PDB entry 1MT1 | X-ray diffraction, 2.20 A resolution | chains A and D of the 6 polymer chains in the assembly

== Chain A ==
Molecule: Pyruvoyl-dependent arginine decarboxylase beta chain
Organism: Methanocaldococcus jannaschii
Notes: EC 4.1.1.19
Reference sequence: Q57764 (PDAD_METJA); residues 1-52 here = UniProt positions 1-52
Chain sequence (52 residues; row label = number of the first residue in the row):
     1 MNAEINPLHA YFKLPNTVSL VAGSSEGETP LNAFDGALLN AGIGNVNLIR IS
Not modelled in the structure: 1-6
Differences from the reference sequence: modified residue (1)
Modified / non-standard residues: Mse1 (selenomethionine)
Residues lining bound ligands: agmatine (AG2): Leu31, Phe34, Asp35, Leu38, Gly44, Val46
Swiss-Prot annotation at these positions:
  - site: Ser52 (Cleavage (non-hydrolytic))
What the authors report for this chain:
  - binding site for agmatine: Asp35, Gly44, Val46, Ser52
  - catalytic residues: Ser52 (proposed by the authors, not directly observed)

== Chain D ==
Molecule: Pyruvoyl-dependent arginine decarboxylase alpha chain
Organism: Methanocaldococcus jannaschii
Notes: EC 4.1.1.19
Reference sequence: Q57764 (PDAD_METJA); aligned to UniProt positions 54-166 over residues 53-165 (the alignment contains insertions or deletions, so no single offset holds)
Chain sequence (113 residues; row label = number of the first residue in the row):
    53 XIMPPEAEIV PLPKLPMGAL VPTAYGYIIS DVPGETISAA ISVAIPKDKS LCGLIMEYEG
   113 KCSKKEAEKT VREMAKIGFE MRGWELDRIE SIAVEHTVEK LGCAFAAAAL WYK
Differences from the reference sequence: modified residue (55, 69, 108, 126, 133)
Modified / non-standard residues: PYR (pyruvic acid) at position 53; Mse55, Mse69, Mse108, Mse126, Mse133 (selenomethionine; parent Met)
Residues lining bound ligands: agmatine (AG2): PYR_53, Ile54, Ala76, Leu106, Ile107, Mse108, Glu109, Arg134
What the authors report for this chain:
  - catalytic residues: Glu109 (proposed by the authors, not directly observed)

== How chain A and chain D interact ==
Contacting residue pairs (5):
  Leu14(A) with Pro68(D), hydrophobic; Mse69(D); Gly70(D); Ala71(D)
  Ser52(A) with Tyr77(D), hydrogen bond
Other interface residues (no listed pair), chain A (5 interface residues in all): Phe12, Pro15, Ile51
Other interface residues (no listed pair), chain D (7 interface residues in all): Leu72, Trp163

== Overview ==
The interface between chain A and chain D involves 5 residues on one side and 7 on the other; the contacts
include 1 hydrogen bond. The hydrogen-bonded pair is Ser52(A)-Tyr77(D). Ligands of chain A: agmatine. From the
paper: catalytic residues Ser52(A) and Glu109(D); a binding site for agmatine at Asp35(A), Gly44(A) and
Val46(A) among others.
Chain A is Pyruvoyl-dependent arginine decarboxylase beta chain and chain D is Pyruvoyl-dependent arginine
decarboxylase alpha chain, both from Methanocaldococcus jannaschii; the structure, The Crystal Structure of
Pyruvoyl-dependent Arginine Decarboxylase from Methanococcus jannaschii, was determined by X-ray diffraction,
deposited together with 1N13 and 1N2M.
